Entry 7DRC (electron microscopy, 2.92 A resolution); this record covers chains C and B of the 3 polymer chains in the assembly.

[Chain C]
Name: Membrane-localized LRR receptor-like protein
Source organism: Nicotiana benthamiana
UniProtKB: A0A2I8B6R1 (A0A2I8B6R1_NICBE); numbering as in UniProt (aligned over 1-934)
Chain sequence (934 residues; each row starts with the number of its first residue):
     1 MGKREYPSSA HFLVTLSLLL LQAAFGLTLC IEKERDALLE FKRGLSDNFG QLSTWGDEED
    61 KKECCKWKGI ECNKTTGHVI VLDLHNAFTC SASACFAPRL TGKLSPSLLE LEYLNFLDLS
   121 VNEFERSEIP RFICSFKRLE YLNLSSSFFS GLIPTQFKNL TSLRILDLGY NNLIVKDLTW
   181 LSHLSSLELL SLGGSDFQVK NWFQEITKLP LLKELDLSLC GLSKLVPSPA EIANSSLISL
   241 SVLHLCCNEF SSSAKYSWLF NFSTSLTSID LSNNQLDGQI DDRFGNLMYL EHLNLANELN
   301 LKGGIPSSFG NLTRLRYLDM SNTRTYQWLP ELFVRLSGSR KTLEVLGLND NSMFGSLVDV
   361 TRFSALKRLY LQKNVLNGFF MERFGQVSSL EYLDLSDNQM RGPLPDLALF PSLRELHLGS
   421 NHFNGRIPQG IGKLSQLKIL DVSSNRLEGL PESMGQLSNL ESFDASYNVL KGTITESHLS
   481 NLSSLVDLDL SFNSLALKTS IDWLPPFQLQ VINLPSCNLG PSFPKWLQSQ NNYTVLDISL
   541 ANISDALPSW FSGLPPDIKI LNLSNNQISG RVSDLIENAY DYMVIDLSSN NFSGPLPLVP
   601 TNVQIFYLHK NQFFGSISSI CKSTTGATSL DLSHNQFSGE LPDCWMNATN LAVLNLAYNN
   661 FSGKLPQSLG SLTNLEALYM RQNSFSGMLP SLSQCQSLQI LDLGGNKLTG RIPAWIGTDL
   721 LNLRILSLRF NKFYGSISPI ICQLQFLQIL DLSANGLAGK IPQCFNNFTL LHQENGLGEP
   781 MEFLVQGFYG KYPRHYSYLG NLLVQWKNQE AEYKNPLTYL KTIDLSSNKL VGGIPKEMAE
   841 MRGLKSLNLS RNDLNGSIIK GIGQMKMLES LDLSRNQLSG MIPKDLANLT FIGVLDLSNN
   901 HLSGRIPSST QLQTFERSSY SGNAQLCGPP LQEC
Not modelled in the structure: 1-28
Disulfide bonds: Cys30-Cys64, Cys90-Cys95, Cys621-Cys644, Cys742-Cys764
Covalently attached groups: N-acetylglucosamine (NAG) linked to Asn73, Asn143, Asn159, Asn234, Asn261, Asn311, Asn481, Asn532, Asn542, Asn562, Asn591, Asn647, Asn660, Asn767, Asn848, Asn855, Asn888

[Chain B]
Name: Brassinosteroid insensitive 1-associated receptor kinase 1
Source organism: Nicotiana benthamiana
Chain sequence (228 residues; each row starts with the number of its first residue):
     1 MDQWILGILG FVSTFLCLIG LLLVPVSANI EGDALNALKT NLADPNNVLQ SWDPTLVNPC
    61 TWFHVTCNSE NSVTRVDLGN ANLSGQLVPQ LGQLPNLQYL ELYSNNISGR IPFELGNLTN
   121 LVSLDLYLNR LNGPIPDTLG KLQKLRFLRL NNNSLNGRIP MLLTTVISLQ VLDLSNNNLT
   181 GPVPVNGSFS LFTPISFANN PLDIPPAAPP PPISPMPPSS SGVGNSAT
Not modelled in the structure: 1-28, 205-228
Disulfide bonds: Cys60-Cys67
Covalently attached groups: N-acetylglucosamine (NAG) linked to Asn82, Asn106, Asn117, Asn152, Asn186

[Interface between chain C and chain B]
Contacting residue pairs (35):
  Asn775(C) - Asn46(B)  hydrogen bond (side chain-backbone)
  Asn775(C) - Asn47(B)
  Asn775(C) - Gln50(B)
  Leu777(C) - Gln50(B)
  Lys807(C) - Val65(B)  hydrogen bond (side chain-backbone)
  Lys807(C) - Thr66(B)
  Tyr813(C) - Thr61(B)
  Tyr813(C) - Phe63(B)
  Lys814(C) - Leu56(B)
  Tyr819(C) - Phe63(B)  hydrophobic
  Lys845(C) - Phe63(B)
  Glu869(C) - Phe63(B)
  Glu869(C) - His64(B)  salt bridge
  Thr890(C) - Asp77(B)
  Thr890(C) - Gly79(B)
  Thr890(C) - Tyr103(B)
  Phe891(C) - Asp77(B)
  Phe891(C) - Gly79(B)
  Phe891(C) - Asn80(B)
  Ile892(C) - Asp77(B)
  Gly893(C) - Thr66(B)
  Gly893(C) - Arg75(B)  hydrogen bond (backbone-side chain)
  Val894(C) - Thr66(B)
  Thr910(C) - Glu101(B)
  Thr910(C) - Tyr103(B)
  Thr910(C) - Asp125(B)
  Thr910(C) - Tyr127(B)  hydrogen bond
  Thr910(C) - Arg149(B)
  Gln911(C) - Arg75(B)
  Gln911(C) - Asp77(B)  hydrogen bond
  Gln911(C) - Tyr103(B)  hydrogen bond
  Thr914(C) - Arg75(B)  hydrogen bond (backbone-side chain)
  Thr914(C) - Tyr99(B)
  Thr914(C) - Ser123(B)
  Glu916(C) - Tyr99(B)  hydrogen bond
Other interface residues (no listed pair), chain C (23 interface residues in all): Trp806, Gln809, Ala811, Leu820, Gln913, Phe915
Other interface residues (no listed pair), chain B (25 interface residues in all): Cys60, Asn68, Ser69, Ala81, Phe147

[Summary]
The interface between chain C and chain B involves 23 residues on one side and 25 on the other, with 8
hydrogen bonds and 1 salt bridge. Among the polar pairs are Glu869(C)-His64(B), Asn775(C)-Asn46(B) and
Lys807(C)-Val65(B).
Chain C is Membrane-localized LRR receptor-like protein and chain B is Brassinosteroid insensitive
1-associated receptor kinase 1, both from Nicotiana benthamiana; the structure, Cryo-EM structure of plant
receptor like protein RXEG1 in complex with xyloglucanase XEG1 and BAK1, was determined by electron
microscopy, deposited together with 7W3T, 7W3V and 7W3X.
